PDB entry 7Q57 | electron microscopy, 13.00 A resolution (very low resolution: no residue pairs are listed; an interface is given only as per-side residue counts) | chains Q and R of the 20 polymer chains in the assembly

== Chain Q ==
Protein: Glyceraldehyde-3-phosphate dehydrogenase B, chloroplastic
From: Spinacia oleracea
Notes: EC 1.2.1.13
Reference sequence: P12860 (G3PB_SPIOL); the construct lacks a stretch of the UniProt sequence and is renumbered around it, so the offset changes along the chain: -83 to 18 = UniProt 1-102; 19-34 = UniProt 105-120; 36-60 = UniProt 121-145; 61-122 = UniProt 147-208; 4 more segments
Amino-acid sequence (451 residues; each row starts with the number of its first residue; note: 2 numbers in that range are skipped by the numbering (no residue carries them; nothing is unmodelled there); a row labelled like 18A-18B holds insertion residues (18A, then the next letters in order); numbers below 1 keep their minus sign (Met-83 is residue -83)):
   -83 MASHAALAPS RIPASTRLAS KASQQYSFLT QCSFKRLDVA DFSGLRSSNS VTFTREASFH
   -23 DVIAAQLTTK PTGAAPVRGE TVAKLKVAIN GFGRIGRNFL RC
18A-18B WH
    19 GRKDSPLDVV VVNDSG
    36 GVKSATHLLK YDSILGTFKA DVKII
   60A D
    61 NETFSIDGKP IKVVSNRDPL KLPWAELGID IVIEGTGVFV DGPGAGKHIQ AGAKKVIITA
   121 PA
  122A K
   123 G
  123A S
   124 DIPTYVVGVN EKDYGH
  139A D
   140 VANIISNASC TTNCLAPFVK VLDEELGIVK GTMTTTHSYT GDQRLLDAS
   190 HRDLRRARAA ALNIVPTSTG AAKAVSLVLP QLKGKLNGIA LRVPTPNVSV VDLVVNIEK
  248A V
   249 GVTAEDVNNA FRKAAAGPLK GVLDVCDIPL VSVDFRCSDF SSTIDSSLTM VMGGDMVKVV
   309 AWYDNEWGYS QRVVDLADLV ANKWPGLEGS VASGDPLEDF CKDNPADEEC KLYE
Not modelled in the structure: -83 to -1, 334-362
Residues lining bound ligands: NAD (nicotinamide-adenine-dinucleotide): Asn6, Gly7, Phe8, Gly9, Arg10, Ile11, Asn31, Asp32, Ser33, Asn76, Arg77, Gly95, Thr96, Gly97, Val98, Phe99, Thr119, Ala120, Cys149, Thr179, Asn313, Glu314, Tyr317
UniProt features mapped onto this chain:
  - active site: Cys149 (Nucleophile)
  - binding site (NADP(+)): Arg10, Ile11, Asp32, Arg77, Asn313
  - binding site (D-glyceraldehyde 3-phosphate): Ser148 to Thr150, Thr179, Arg195, Thr208, Gly209, Arg231
  - site: His176 (Activates thiol group during catalysis)
From the paper describing this entry:
  - catalytic residues: Cys149 (citing earlier work)

== Chain R ==
Protein: Glyceraldehyde-3-phosphate dehydrogenase A, chloroplastic
From: Spinacia oleracea
Notes: EC 1.2.1.13
Reference sequence: P19866 (G3PA_SPIOL); the construct lacks a stretch of the UniProt sequence and is renumbered around it, so the offset changes along the chain: 0-18 = UniProt 66-84; 19-34 = UniProt 87-102; 36-60 = UniProt 103-127; 61-122 = UniProt 129-190; 2 more segments
Amino-acid sequence (337 residues; each row starts with the number of its first residue; note: 2 numbers in that range are skipped by the numbering (no residue carries them; nothing is unmodelled there); a row labelled like 18A-18B holds insertion residues (18A, then the next letters in order); numbering starts at 0):
     0 KLKVAINGFG RIGRNFLRC
18A-18B WH
    19 GRKDSPLDVV VINDTG
    36 GVKQASHLLK YDSILGTFDA DVKTA
   60A G
    61 DSAISVDGKV IKVVSDRNPV NLPWGDMGID LVIEGTGVFV DRDGAGKHLQ AGAKKVLITA
   121 PG
  122A K
   123 GDIPTYVVGV NEEGYTHADT IISNASCTTN CLAPFVKVLD QKFGIIKGTM TTTHSYTGDQ
   183 RLLDAS
   190 HRDLRRARAA CLNIVPTSTG AAKAVALVLP NLKGKLNGIA LRVPTPNVSV VDLVVQVSKK
   250 TFAEEVNAAF RESADNELKG ILSVCDEPLV SIDFRCTDVS STIDSSLTMV MGDDMVKVIA
   310 WYDNEWGYSQ RVVDLADIVA NKWQA
Residues lining bound ligands: NAD (nicotinamide-adenine-dinucleotide): Asn6, Gly7, Phe8, Gly9, Arg10, Ile11, Gly12, Asn31, Asp32, Thr33, Asp76, Arg77, Gly95, Thr96, Gly97, Val98, Phe99, Thr119, Ala120, Ser148, Cys149, His176, Thr179, Asn313, Glu314, Tyr317
UniProt features mapped onto this chain:
  - active site: Cys149 (Nucleophile)
  - binding site (NADP(+)): Arg10, Ile11, Asp32, Arg77, Asn313
  - binding site (D-glyceraldehyde 3-phosphate): Ser148 to Thr150, Thr179, Arg195, Thr208, Gly209, Arg231
  - site: His176 (Activates thiol group during catalysis)

== Chain Q / chain R interface ==
At this resolution (13 A) residue pairs are not listed: 10 residues of chain Q and 10 of chain R lie at the interface.

== In short ==
The chain Q/chain R interface involves 10 residues from each chain. Chain Q binds NAD. Ligands of chain R:
NAD. From UniProt: active-site residue Cys149(Q), 5 NADP+-binding residues and 8 D-glyceraldehyde
3-phosphate-binding residues on chain Q; active-site residue Cys149(R) on chain R. From the paper: the
catalytic residue Cys149(Q).
Here chain Q is Glyceraldehyde-3-phosphate dehydrogenase B, chloroplastic and chain R is
Glyceraldehyde-3-phosphate dehydrogenase A, chloroplastic, both from Spinacia oleracea. Entry 7Q57 (Single
Particle Cryo-EM structure of photosynthetic A10B10 glyceraldehyde-3-phospahte dehydrogenase from Spinacia
oleracea) was determined by electron microscopy, deposited together with 7Q53, 7Q54, 7Q55 and 7Q56.
